7F4L - chains C and F of the 3 polymer chains in the assembly; structure by X-ray diffraction, 2.72 A resolution.

== Chain C ==
Protein: MT-a70 family protein
Organism: Tetrahymena thermophila SB210
UniProtKB: Q22GC0 (Q22GC0_TETTS); residues 126-372 here correspond to UniProt positions 182-428 (UniProt number = residue number + 56)
Chain sequence (247 residues; numbered 126 to 372; the number before each row is that of its first residue):
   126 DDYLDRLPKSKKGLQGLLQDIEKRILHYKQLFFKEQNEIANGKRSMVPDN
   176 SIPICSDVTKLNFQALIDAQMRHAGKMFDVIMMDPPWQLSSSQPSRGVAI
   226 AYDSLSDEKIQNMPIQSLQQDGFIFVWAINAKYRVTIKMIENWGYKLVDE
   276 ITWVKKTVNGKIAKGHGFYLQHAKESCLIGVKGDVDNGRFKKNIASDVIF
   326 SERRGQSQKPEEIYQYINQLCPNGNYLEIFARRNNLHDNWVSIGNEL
Unresolved in the structure: 126, 214-227, 281-297
Modified / non-standard residues: Mse171, Mse196, Mse202, Mse207, Mse208, Mse238, Mse264 (selenomethionine; parent Met)
Reported in the primary citation:
  - mutagenesis - R357A, N359A, N370A: decreased catalytic activity
  - catalytic residues: Pro211 (proposed by the authors, not directly observed)

== Chain F ==
Protein: p1 protein
Organism: Tetrahymena thermophila SB210
UniProtKB: Q22VV9 (Q22VV9_TETTS); residue numbers follow UniProt; this construct covers 1-309
Chain sequence (309 residues; each row starts with the number of its first residue):
     1 MSLKKGKFQHNQSKSLWNYTLSPGWREEEVKILKSALQLFGIGKWKKIME
    51 SGCLPGKSIGQIYMQTQRLLGQQSLGDFMGLQIDLEAVFNQNMKKQDVLR
   101 KNNCIINTGDNPTKEERKRRIEQNRKIYGLSAKQIAEIKLPKVKKHAPQY
   151 MTLEDIENEKFTNLEILTHLYNLKAEIVRRLAEQGETIAQPSIIKSLNNL
   201 NHNLEQNQNSNSSTETKVTLEQSGKKKYKVLAIEETELQNGPIATNSQKK
   251 SINGKRKNNRKINSDSEGNEEDISLEDIDSQESEINSEEIVEDDEEDEQI
   301 EEPSKIKKR
Unresolved in the structure: 1-159, 185-309
Modified / non-standard residues: Mse1, Mse49, Mse64, Mse79, Mse93, Mse151 (selenomethionine)

== How chain C and chain F interact ==
Contacting residue pairs (29):
  Leu129(C) with Arg180(F), hydrogen bond (backbone-side chain)
  Leu132(C) with Leu173(F), hydrophobic; Arg180(F)
  Pro133(C) with Arg180(F), hydrogen bond (backbone-side chain)
  Lys134(C) with Arg180(F); Gln184(F), hydrogen bond (backbone-side chain)
  Lys136(C) with Gln184(F)
  Leu139(C) with Ile177(F); Arg180(F); Leu181(F), hydrophobic
  Leu142(C) with Ile177(F), hydrophobic
  Leu143(C) with Lys174(F); Val178(F), hydrophobic; Leu181(F), hydrophobic
  Ile146(C) with Leu170(F); Leu173(F), hydrophobic; Ile177(F), hydrophobic
  Glu147(C) with Lys174(F), salt bridge
  Ile150(C) with Leu167(F); Leu170(F), hydrophobic; Tyr171(F), hydrophobic
  Tyr153(C) with Asn163(F); Ile166(F), hydrophobic; Leu167(F); Leu170(F), hydrophobic
  Lys154(C) with Tyr171(F)
  Leu156(C) with Asn163(F)
  Phe157(C) with Leu164(F), hydrophobic
  Glu160(C) with Asn163(F), hydrogen bond
Interface residues without a listed pair, chain C (19 interface residues in all): Ser135, Gln140, Arg149
The authors on this interface:
  - interface residues, chain C: Ile146(C)
  - interface residues, chain F: Leu170(F), Leu173(F), Ile177(F), Leu181(F)
  - hot spots on chain F (mutagenesis) - L167A, L170A, L173A, I177A: decreased binding to MT-a70 family protein (chain C)
  - hot spots on chain F (mutagenesis) - L167A/L170A, L167A/L170A/L173A, L167A/L170A/L173A/I177A: abolished binding to MT-a70 family protein (chain C)

== Summary ==
The interface between chain C and chain F involves 19 residues on one side and 13 on the other; the contacts
include 4 hydrogen bonds and 1 salt bridge. Polar pairs include Glu147(C)-Lys174(F), Leu129(C)-Arg180(F) and
Pro133(C)-Arg180(F). The paper reports the catalytic residue Pro211(C); L167A, L170A and L173A of chain F,
among others, reduce binding to MT-a70 family protein (chain C); 10 substitutions were tested in all.
Chain C is MT-a70 family protein and chain F is p1 protein, both from Tetrahymena thermophila SB210; the
structure, Crystal structure of MTA1-p1-p2 complex, was determined by X-ray diffraction together with 7F4M,
7F4N, 7F4O, 7F4S and 7F4T from the same study.
